Entry 9J3D (electron microscopy, 2.97 A resolution); this record covers chains A and I of the 12 polymer chains in the assembly.

Chain A:
Name: RND efflux system, OprJ-like protein
Source organism: Klebsiella pneumoniae
UniProt: A0A411AKN6 (A0A411AKN6_KLEPN); residues 1-477 here = UniProt positions 1-477
Chain sequence (483 residues; row label = number of the first residue in the row):
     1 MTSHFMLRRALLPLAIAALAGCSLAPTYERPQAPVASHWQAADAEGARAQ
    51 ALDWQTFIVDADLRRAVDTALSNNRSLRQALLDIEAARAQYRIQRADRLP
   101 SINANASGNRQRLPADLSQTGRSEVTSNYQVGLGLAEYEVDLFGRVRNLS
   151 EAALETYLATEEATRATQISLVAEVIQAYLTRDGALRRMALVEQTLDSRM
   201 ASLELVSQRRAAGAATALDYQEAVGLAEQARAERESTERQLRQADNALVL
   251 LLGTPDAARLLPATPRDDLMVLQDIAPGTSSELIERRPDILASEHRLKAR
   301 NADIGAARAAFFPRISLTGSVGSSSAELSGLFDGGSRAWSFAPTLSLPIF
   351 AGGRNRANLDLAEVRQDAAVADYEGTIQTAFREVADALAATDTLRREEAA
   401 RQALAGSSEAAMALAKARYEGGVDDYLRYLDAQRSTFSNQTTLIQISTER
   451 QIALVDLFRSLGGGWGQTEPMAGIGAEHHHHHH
Disordered / not traced: 1-60, 463-483
Sequence notes: expression tag (478-483)

Chain I:
Name: RND efflux system, MexC-like protein
Source organism: Klebsiella pneumoniae
UniProt: A0A411AKL2 (A0A411AKL2_KLEPN); residues 1-387 here = UniProt positions 1-387
Chain sequence (395 residues; row label = number of the first residue in the row):
     1 MNKFREWITFSVISCLVAVTLVGCDKPEEQREEAPAREVDVLSVKTEPFT
    51 VFAELPGRIEPVRVAEVRARVAGIVLKRTFEEGADVKAGDVLFQIDPAPF
   101 KAALSRAQGELARAEAQLFQAQAMVRRYEPLVKIDAVSQQDFDNAMAALQ
   151 SAQADKRSAQANVETARLDLGYAEVRAPIAGRIGRAQVTEGALVGQGEAT
   201 LLARIQQLDPVYADFTQPAADALRLRAAIAEGKVAGASDQPLSLRVDGTD
   251 IERKGTLLFTDISVDRSTGQIALRGQFDNPEGVLLPGMYVRVRTPQGLNQ
   301 NAILVPQRAVQRSADGQASVMLLGEGDTVEVRQVTTGAMQGSRWQISEGL
   351 QAGDKVITSSLAAIRPGAKVIPREQGAAEKAPQSQAQWSHPQFEK
Disordered / not traced: 1-35, 374-395
Sequence notes: expression tag (388-395)

Chain A / chain I interface:
Contacting residue pairs - 11 pairs, chain A then chain I:
  L414(A) - I134(I)
  A417(A) - L131(I)
  A417(A) - I134(I)  hydrophobic
  R418(A) - L131(I)
  R418(A) - A136(I)  hydrogen bond (side chain-backbone)
  R418(A) - V137(I)
  G421(A) - R127(I)
  G422(A) - R127(I)
  V423(A) - R127(I)
  V423(A) - Y128(I)  hydrophobic
  V423(A) - L131(I)  hydrophobic

In short:
Chain A and chain I each contribute 6 residues to their interface; the contacts include 1 hydrogen bond. Its
one hydrogen-bonded contact is R418(A)-A136(I).
Here chain A is RND efflux system, OprJ-like protein and chain I is RND efflux system, MexC-like protein, both
from Klebsiella pneumoniae. Entry 9J3D (Cryo-EM structure of TMexCD1-TOprJ1) was determined by electron
microscopy.
